8Y0R - chains 2 and L of the 6 polymer chains in the assembly; structure by electron microscopy, 2.52 A resolution.

# Chain 2
Name: VP2 of capsid protein
Organism: Foot-and-mouth disease virus A
UniProt: D0E7R9 (D0E7R9_9PICO); residues 1-218 here correspond to UniProt positions 287-504 (UniProt number = residue number + 286)
Amino-acid sequence (218 residues; row label = number of the first residue in the row):
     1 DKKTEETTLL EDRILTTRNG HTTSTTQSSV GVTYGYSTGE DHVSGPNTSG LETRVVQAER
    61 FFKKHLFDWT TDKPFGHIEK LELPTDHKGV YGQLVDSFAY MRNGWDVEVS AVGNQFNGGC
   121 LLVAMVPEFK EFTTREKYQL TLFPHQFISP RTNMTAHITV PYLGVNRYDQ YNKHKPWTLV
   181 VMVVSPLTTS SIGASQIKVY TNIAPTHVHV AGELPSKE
Disordered / not traced: 1-10

# Chain L
Name: pOA2 VL
Organism: Sus scrofa
Amino-acid sequence (109 residues; numbered 1 to 109; the number before each row is that of its first residue):
     1 QTVIQEPAMS VSLGGTVTLT CGFISGSVTG TNYPSWFQQT PGQPPRLLIY YANSRPTEVP
    61 SRFSGAISGN KAALTITGAQ AEDEADYFCC LYKTNNNILF GGGTHLTVL
Cystine bridges: Cys21-Cys89

# Chain 2 / chain L interface
Contacting residue pairs (12; chain 2 residue first):
  Asp68(2) with Tyr51(L), hydrogen bond
  Thr70(2) with Tyr33(L)
  Thr71(2) with Thr31(L); Tyr33(L), hydrogen bond (backbone-side chain)
  Asp72(2) with Tyr92(L); Asn95(L), hydrogen bond (backbone-side chain)
  Thr189(2) with Thr31(L)
  Ser195(2) with Gly30(L), hydrogen bond (side chain-backbone); Thr31(L); Tyr33(L), hydrogen bond (backbone-side chain)
  Gln196(2) with Tyr33(L); Tyr51(L), hydrogen bond
Also at the interface, not in a pair above, chain 2 (8 interface residues in all): Pro74
From the paper, about this interface:
  - specific contacts: Asp68(2)-Tyr51(L) (hydrogen bond)
  - epitope / paratope residues, chain 2: Thr71(2), Ser195(2)
  - interface residues, chain 2: Thr71(2), Asp72(2)
  - interface residues, chain L: Thr31(L), Tyr33(L), Asn95(L)

# Summary
Chain 2 and chain L form an interface of 8 and 6 residues respectively; the contacts include 6 hydrogen bonds.
Polar contacts include Asp68(2)-Tyr51(L), Thr71(2)-Tyr33(L) and Asp72(2)-Asn95(L). The paper describes a
hydrogen bond between Asp68(2) and Tyr51(L). From the paper: epitope/paratope residues Thr71(2) and Ser195(2);
interface residues Thr71(2), Asp72(2) and Thr31(L) among others.
Here chain 2 is VP2 of capsid protein (Foot-and-mouth disease virus A) and chain L is pOA2 VL (Sus scrofa).
Entry 8Y0R (Complex of FMDV A/WH/CHA/09 and inter-serotype broadly neutralizing antibodies pOA-2) was
determined by electron microscopy, deposited together with 8Y0Q.
